1EDD - chain A; structure by X-ray diffraction, 2.19 A resolution.

[Chain A]
Name: Haloalkane dehalogenase
Organism: Xanthobacter autotrophicus
Notes: EC 3.8.1.5
UniProt: P22643 (DHLA_XANAU); residues 1-310 here = UniProt positions 1-310
Sequence (310 residues; each row starts with the number of its first residue):
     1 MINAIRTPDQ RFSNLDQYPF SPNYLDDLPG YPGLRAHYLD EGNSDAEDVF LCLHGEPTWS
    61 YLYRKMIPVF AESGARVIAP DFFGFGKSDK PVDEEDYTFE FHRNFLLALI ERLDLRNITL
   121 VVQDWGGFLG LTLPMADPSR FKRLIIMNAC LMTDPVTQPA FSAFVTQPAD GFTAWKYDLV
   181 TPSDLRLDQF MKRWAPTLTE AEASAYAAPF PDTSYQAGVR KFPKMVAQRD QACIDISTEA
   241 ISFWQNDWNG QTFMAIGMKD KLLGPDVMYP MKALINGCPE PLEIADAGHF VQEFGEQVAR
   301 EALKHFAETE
Curated features (UniProtKB/Swiss-Prot):
  - active site: D124 (Nucleophile), D260 (Proton donor), H289 (Proton acceptor)
  - binding site (chloride): W125, W175
From the paper describing this entry:
  - binding site for chloride ion: W125, W175
  - catalytic residues: D124, D260, H289 (citing earlier work)

[In short]
From UniProt: 3 active-site residues and chloride-binding residues W125 and W175. From the paper: catalytic
residues D124, D260 and H289; a binding site for chloride ion at W125 and W175.
Chain A is Haloalkane dehalogenase (Xanthobacter autotrophicus); the structure, Crystallographic and
fluorescence studies of the interaction of haloalkane dehalogenase with halide ions: studies with halide ...,
was determined by X-ray diffraction, deposited together with 2EDC, 1EDB and 2EDA.
